PDB entry 9Q92 | electron microscopy, 6.80 A resolution (low resolution: residue-level contacts below are approximate; hydrogen-bond / salt-bridge calls are withheld) | chains 6 and 1 of the 14 polymer chains in the assembly

# Chain 6 (and 1)
Protein: Psp operon transcriptional activator
Organism: Escherichia coli K-12
Notes: chain 1 of this document is another copy of the same molecule, construct and numbering; everything in this record applies to it too
UniProt: P37344 (PSPF_ECOLI); residue numbers follow UniProt; this construct covers 1-259
Chain sequence (259 residues; numbered 1 to 259; the number before each row is that of its first residue):
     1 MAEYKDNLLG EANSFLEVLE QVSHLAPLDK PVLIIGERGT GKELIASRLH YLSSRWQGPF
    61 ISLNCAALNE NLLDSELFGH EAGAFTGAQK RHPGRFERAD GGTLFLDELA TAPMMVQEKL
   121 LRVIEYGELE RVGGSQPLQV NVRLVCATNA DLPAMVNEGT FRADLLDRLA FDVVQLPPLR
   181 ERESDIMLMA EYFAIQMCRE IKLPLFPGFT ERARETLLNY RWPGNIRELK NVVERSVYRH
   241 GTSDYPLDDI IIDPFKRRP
Disordered / not traced: 1-2, 80-93, 131-137, 259 (chain 1: 1-5, 259)
Curated features (UniProtKB/Swiss-Prot):
  - binding site (ATP): Gly-36 to Glu-43, Ala-99 to Glu-108
Reported in the primary citation:
  - catalytic residues: Asn-64, Asp-107, Glu-108, Arg-162, Arg-168 (citing earlier work)

# How chain 6 and chain 1 interact
Pairs across the interface - 23 pairs, chain 6 then chain 1:
  Ala-66(6) / Arg-122(1)
  Asn-231(6) / Ala-170(1)
  Asn-231(6) / Phe-171(1)
  Glu-234(6) / Phe-171(1)
  Arg-235(6) / Phe-171(1)
  Asp-253(6) / Val-173(1)
  Pro-254(6) / Leu-33(1)
  Pro-254(6) / Ala-170(1)
  Pro-254(6) / Phe-171(1)
  Pro-254(6) / Asp-172(1)
  Pro-254(6) / Val-173(1)
  Phe-255(6) / Leu-33(1)
  Phe-255(6) / Val-173(1)
  Lys-256(6) / Ile-35(1)
  Lys-256(6) / Val-174(1)
  Lys-256(6) / Gln-175(1)
  Arg-257(6) / Ile-35(1)
  Arg-257(6) / Gln-175(1)
  Arg-257(6) / Leu-176(1)
  Arg-258(6) / Gln-175(1)
  Arg-258(6) / Leu-176(1)
  Arg-258(6) / Pro-177(1)
  Arg-258(6) / Pro-178(1)
Also at the interface, not in a pair above, chain 1 (13 interface residues in all): Gly-36

# In short
10 residues of chain 6 face 13 of chain 1 across their interface. UniProt lists 18 ATP-binding residues on
chain 6. The paper reports catalytic residues Asn-64(6), Asp-107(6) and Glu-108(6) among others.
Chain 6 and chain 1 are both Psp operon transcriptional activator (Escherichia coli K-12); the structure,
CryoEM structure of bacterial transcription intermediate complex mediated by activator PspF containing nifH
promoter DNA containing ..., was determined by electron microscopy (same publication as 9Q91, 9Q93, 9Q94,
9Q95, 9Q96, 9Q97 and 9Q98).
